PDB entry 4FZG | X-ray diffraction, 3.00 A resolution | chains H and I of the 32 polymer chains in the assembly

[Chain H]
Name: Proteasome component PUP1
Organism: Saccharomyces cerevisiae
Notes: EC 3.4.25.1
Reference sequence: P25043 (PSB7_YEAST); residues 1-222 here correspond to UniProt positions 30-251 (UniProt number = residue number + 29)
Amino-acid sequence (222 residues; each row starts with the number of its first residue):
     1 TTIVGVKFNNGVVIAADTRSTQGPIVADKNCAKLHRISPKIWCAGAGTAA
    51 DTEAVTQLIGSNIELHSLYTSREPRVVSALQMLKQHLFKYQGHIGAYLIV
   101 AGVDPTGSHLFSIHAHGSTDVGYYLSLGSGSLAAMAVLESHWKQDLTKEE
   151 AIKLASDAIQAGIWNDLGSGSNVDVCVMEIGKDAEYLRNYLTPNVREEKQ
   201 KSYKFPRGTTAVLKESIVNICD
Swiss-Prot annotation at these positions:
  - active site: T1 (Nucleophile)
From the paper describing this entry:
  - catalytic residues: T1 (citing earlier work)

[Chain I]
Name: Proteasome component PUP3
Organism: Saccharomyces cerevisiae
Notes: EC 3.4.25.1
Reference sequence: P25451 (PSB3_YEAST); residues 1-204 here correspond to UniProt positions 2-205 (UniProt number = residue number + 1)
Amino-acid sequence (204 residues; row label = number of the first residue in the row):
     1 SDPSSINGGIVVAMTGKDCVAIACDLRLGSQSLGVSNKFEKIFHYGHVFL
    51 GITGLATDVTTLNEMFRYKTNLYKLKEERAIEPETFTQLVSSSLYERRFG
   101 PYFVGPVVAGINSKSGKPFIAGFDLIGCIDEAKDFIVSGTASDQLFGMCE
   151 SLYEPNLEPEDLFETISQALLNAADRDALSGWGAVVYIIKKDEVVKRYLK
   201 MRQD
Swiss-Prot annotation at these positions:
  - modified residue: S30 (Phosphoserine)
  - cross-link: K69 (Glycyl lysine isopeptide (Lys-Gly) (interchain with G-Cter in ubiquitin))

[Interface between chain H and chain I]
Contacting residue pairs (64; chain H residue first):
  I25(H) with D143(I); F146(I), hydrophobic
  V26(H) with F146(I)
  A27(H) with D130(I)
  D28(H) with D130(I); E131(I)
  K29(H) with E150(I), salt bridge
  T48(H) with I126(I)
  A49(H) with C128(I), hydrophobic
  A50(H) with Y95(I); I126(I), hydrophobic; C128(I), hydrophobic
  D51(H) with Y95(I), hydrogen bond; R98(I), salt bridge
  A54(H) with Y95(I), hydrophobic
  Y90(H) with F99(I), hydrophobic
  H93(H) with R98(I), hydrogen bond (backbone-side chain); F99(I)
  I94(H) with F99(I), hydrophobic
  R196(H) with E150(I), salt bridge
  K199(H) with E150(I); S151(I), hydrogen bond (side chain-backbone); Y153(I), hydrogen bond (side chain-backbone)
  S202(H) with E154(I), hydrogen bond
  Y203(H) with S151(I); L152(I), hydrophobic
  K204(H) with E154(I); D161(I), salt bridge
  F205(H) with E164(I); Q168(I)
  R207(H) with E158(I); E160(I), salt bridge; D161(I), salt bridge; E164(I)
  G208(H) with E164(I), hydrogen bond (backbone-side chain)
  T209(H) with E164(I)
  T210(H) with F163(I); E164(I), hydrogen bond; S167(I); Q168(I), hydrogen bond; L199(I)
  A211(H) with L199(I); K200(I), hydrogen bond (backbone-backbone)
  V212(H) with Y198(I)
  L213(H) with Y198(I), hydrogen bond (backbone-backbone); L199(I); K200(I)
  K214(H) with R197(I); Y198(I), hydrogen bond (backbone-backbone)
  E215(H) with V195(I); K196(I); R197(I), salt bridge
  S216(H) with V195(I); K196(I), hydrogen bond (backbone-backbone)
  I217(H) with E193(I); V194(I)
  V218(H) with Y187(I), hydrophobic; V194(I), hydrogen bond (backbone-backbone); K196(I)
  N219(H) with H44(I)
  I220(H) with G46(I); H47(I); V194(I), hydrophobic
  D222(H) with K74(I), salt bridge
Also at the interface, not in a pair above, chain H (35 interface residues in all): G95
Also at the interface, not in a pair above, chain I (36 interface residues in all): F49, T165

[In short]
The interface between chain H and chain I involves 35 residues on one side and 36 on the other; the contacts
include 13 hydrogen bonds and 8 salt bridges. Polar pairs include K29(H)-E150(I), D51(H)-R98(I) and
R196(H)-E150(I). Curated annotation (UniProt) lists active-site residue T1(H) on chain H. The paper reports
the catalytic residue T1(H).
Chain H is Proteasome component PUP1 and chain I is Proteasome component PUP3, both from Saccharomyces
cerevisiae; the structure, 20S yeast proteasome in complex with glidobactin, was determined by X-ray
diffraction (same publication as 4FZC).
